8AVF - chains B and D of the 6 polymer chains in the assembly; structure by electron microscopy, 6.45 A resolution (low resolution: residue-level contacts below are approximate; hydrogen-bond / salt-bridge calls are withheld).

== Chain B (and D) ==
Molecule: Leptin receptor
From: Homo sapiens
Notes: chain D of this document is another copy of the same molecule, construct and numbering; everything in this record applies to it too
UniProt: P48357 (LEPR_HUMAN); numbering as in UniProt (aligned over 22-839)
Sequence (868 residues; row label = number of the first residue in the row):
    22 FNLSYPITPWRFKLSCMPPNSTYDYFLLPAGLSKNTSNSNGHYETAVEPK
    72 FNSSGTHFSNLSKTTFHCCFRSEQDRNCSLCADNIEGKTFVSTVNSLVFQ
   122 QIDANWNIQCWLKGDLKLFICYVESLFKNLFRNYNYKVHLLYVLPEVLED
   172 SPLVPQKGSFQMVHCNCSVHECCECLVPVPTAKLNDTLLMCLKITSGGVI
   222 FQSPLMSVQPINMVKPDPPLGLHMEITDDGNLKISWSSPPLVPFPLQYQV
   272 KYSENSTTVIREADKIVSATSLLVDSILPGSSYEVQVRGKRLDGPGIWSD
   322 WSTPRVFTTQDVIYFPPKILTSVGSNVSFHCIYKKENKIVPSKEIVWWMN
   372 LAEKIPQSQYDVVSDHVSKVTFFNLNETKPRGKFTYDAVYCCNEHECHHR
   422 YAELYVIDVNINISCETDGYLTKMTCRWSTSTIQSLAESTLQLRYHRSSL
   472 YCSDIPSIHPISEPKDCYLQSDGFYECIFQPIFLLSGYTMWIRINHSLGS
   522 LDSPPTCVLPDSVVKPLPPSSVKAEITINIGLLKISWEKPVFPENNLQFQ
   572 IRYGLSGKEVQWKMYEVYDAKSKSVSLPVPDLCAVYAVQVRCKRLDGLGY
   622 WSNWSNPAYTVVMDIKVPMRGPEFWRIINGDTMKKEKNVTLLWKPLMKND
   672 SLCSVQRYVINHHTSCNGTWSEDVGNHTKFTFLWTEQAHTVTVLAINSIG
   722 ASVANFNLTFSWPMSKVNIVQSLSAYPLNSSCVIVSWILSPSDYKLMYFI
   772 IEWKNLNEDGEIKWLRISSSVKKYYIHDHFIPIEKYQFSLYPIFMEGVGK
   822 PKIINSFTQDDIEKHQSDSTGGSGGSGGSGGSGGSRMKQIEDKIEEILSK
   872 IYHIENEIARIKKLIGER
Not modelled in the structure: 22-235, 832-889
Sequence notes: expression tag (840-889)
Curated features (UniProtKB/Swiss-Prot):
  - region: H467 to E484 (Leptin-binding)
  - motif: W622 to S626 (WSXWS motif)
  - glycosylation (N-linked (GlcNAc...) asparagine): N23, N41, N56, N73, N81, N98, N187, N206, N276, N347, N397, N516, N624, N659, N688, N697, N728, N750
  - natural variant: Y422 (Y422H: In LEPRD; uncertain significance), C604 (C604G: In LEPRD; uncertain significance), L786 (L786P: In LEPRD; uncertain significance)
Disulfide bonds: C352-C412, C413-C418, C436-C447, C473-C528, C488-C498, C604-C674

== How chain B and chain D interact ==
Residue-residue contacts (6):
  Y747(B) - I804(D)
  P748(B) - I804(D)
  L749(B) - I802(D)
  L749(B) - P803(D)
  Q830(B) - Q830(D)
  D831(B) - Q830(D)
Also at the interface, not in a pair above, chain B (7 interface residues in all): N750, Y796
Also at the interface, not in a pair above, chain D (6 interface residues in all): S751, E805

== Summary ==
7 residues of chain B face 6 of chain D across their interface.
Both chains are Leptin receptor (Homo sapiens). Entry 8AVF (Human leptin in complex with the human LEP-R
ectodomain fused to a C-terminal trimeric isoleucine GCN4 ...) was determined by electron microscopy together
with 7Z3Q, 7Z3R, 8AV2, 8AVB, 8AVC, 8AVD and 3 further entries from the same study.
